PDB entry 9H2A | electron microscopy, 5.20 A resolution (low resolution: residue-level contacts below are approximate; hydrogen-bond / salt-bridge calls are withheld) | chains H and I of the 32 polymer chains in the assembly

== Chain H ==
Protein: Major capsid protein
Organism: Autographa californica nucleopolyhedrovirus
UniProt: P17499 (MCP_NPVAC); residue numbers follow UniProt; this construct covers 1-347
Chain sequence (347 residues; row label = number of the first residue in the row):
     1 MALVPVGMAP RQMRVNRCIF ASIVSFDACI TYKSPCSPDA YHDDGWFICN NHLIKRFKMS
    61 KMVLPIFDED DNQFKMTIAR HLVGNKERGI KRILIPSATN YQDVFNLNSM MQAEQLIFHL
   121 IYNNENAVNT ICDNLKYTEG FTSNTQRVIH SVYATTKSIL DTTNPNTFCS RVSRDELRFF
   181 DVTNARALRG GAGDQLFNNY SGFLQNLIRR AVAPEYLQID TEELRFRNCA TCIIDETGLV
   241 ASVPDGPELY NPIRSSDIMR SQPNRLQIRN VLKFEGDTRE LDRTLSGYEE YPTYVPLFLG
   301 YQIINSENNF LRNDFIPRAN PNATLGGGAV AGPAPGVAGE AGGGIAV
Unresolved in the structure: 1-2, 68-70, 258-278, 310-347
Bound ions: Zn2+: C18, C36, C49, H52

== Chain I ==
Protein: Capsid-associated protein VP80
Organism: Autographa californica nucleopolyhedrovirus
UniProt: Q00733 (VP80_NPVAC); residue numbers follow UniProt; this construct covers 1-691
Chain sequence (691 residues; each row starts with the number of its first residue):
     1 MNDSNSLLIT RLAAQILSRN MQTVDVIVDD KTLSLEEKID TLTSMVLAVN SPPQSPPRVT
    61 SSDLAASIIK NNSKMVGNDF EMRYNVLRMA VVFVKHYPKY YNETTAGLVA EIESNLLQYQ
   121 NYVNQGNYQN IEGYDSLLNK AEECYVKIDR LFKESIKKIM DDTEAFEREQ EAERLRAEQT
   181 AANALLERRA QTSADDVVNR ADANIPTAFS DPLPGPSAPR YMYESSESDT YMETARRTAE
   241 HYTDQDKDYN AAYTADEYNS LVKTVLLRLI EKALATLKNR LHITTIDQLK KFRDYLNSDA
   301 DAGEFQIFLN QEDCVILKNL SNLASKFFNV RCVADTLEVM LEALRNNIEL VQPESDAVRR
   361 IVIKMTQEIK DSSTPLYNIA MYKSDYDAIK NKNIKTLFDL YNDRLPINFL DTSATSPVRK
   421 TSGKRSAEDD LLPTRSSKRA NRPEINVISS EDEQEDDDVE DVDYEKESKR RKLEDEDFLK
   481 LKALEFSKDI VNEKLQKIIV VTDGMKRLYE YCNCKNSLET LPSAANYGSL LKRLNLYNLD
   541 HIEMNVNFYE LLFPLTLYND NDNSDKTLSH QLVNYIFLAS NYFQNCAKNF NYMRETFNVF
   601 GPFKQIDFMV MFVIKFNFLC DMRNFAKLID ELVPNKQPNM RIHSVLVMRD KIVKLAFSNL
   661 QFQTFSKKDK SRNTKHLQRL IMLMNANYNV I
Unresolved in the structure: 1-461, 561-566, 664-672
Cystine bridges: C514-C620

== Interface between chain H and chain I ==
Residue-residue contacts (34):
  R171(H) with R641(I)
  V172(H) with R641(I)
  S173(H) with R641(I)
  R174(H) with M640(I); H643(I); S644(I)
  L177(H) with R641(I); S644(I); V645(I)
  F179(H) with V573(I); V645(I)
  D181(H) with H570(I); N574(I)
  T183(H) with F577(I)
  R186(H) with E519(I)
  G191(H) with H570(I)
  A192(H) with H570(I)
  D194(H) with H570(I)
  Q195(H) with T567(I)
  Q218(H) with M648(I); R649(I); I652(I)
  D220(H) with M648(I); K651(I)
  T221(H) with I652(I); L655(I)
  E223(H) with Q584(I); R649(I); I652(I)
  Y301(H) with F577(I); R649(I)
  I303(H) with M648(I)
  I304(H) with M648(I)
  N305(H) with M648(I)
Other interface residues (no listed pair), chain H (22 interface residues in all): G193

== In short ==
The interface between chain H and chain I involves 22 residues on one side and 17 on the other. C18(H),
C36(H), C49(H) and H52(H) form the Zn2+ site.
Chain H is Major capsid protein and chain I is Capsid-associated protein VP80, both from Autographa
californica nucleopolyhedrovirus; the structure, AcMNPV complete basal cap, was determined by electron
microscopy together with 9H2B, 9H2C, 9H2H, 9H2J and 9H2K from the same study.
